PDB entry 5CW4 | X-ray diffraction, 2.54 A resolution | chains C and D of the 4 polymer chains in the assembly

# Chain C
Protein: BRCA1/BRCA2-containing complex subunit 3
From: Camponotus floridanus
UniProtKB: E2AXC7 (E2AXC7_CAMFO); numbering as in UniProt (aligned over 1-253)
Sequence (255 residues; numbered -1 to 253; the number before each row is that of its first residue; numbers below 1 keep their minus sign (Gly-1 is residue -1)):
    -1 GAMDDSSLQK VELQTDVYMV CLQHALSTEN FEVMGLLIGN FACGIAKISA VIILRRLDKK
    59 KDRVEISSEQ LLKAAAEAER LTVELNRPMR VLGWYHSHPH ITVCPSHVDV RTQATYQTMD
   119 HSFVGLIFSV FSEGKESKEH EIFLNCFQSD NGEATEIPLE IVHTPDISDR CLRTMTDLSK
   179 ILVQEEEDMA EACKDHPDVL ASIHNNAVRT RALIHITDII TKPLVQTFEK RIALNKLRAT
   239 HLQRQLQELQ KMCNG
Unresolved in the structure: -1 to 5, 55-64, 148-150, 252-253
Construct notes: expression tag (-1 to 0)
Modified / non-standard residues: Mse1 (selenomethionine); Mse17, Mse32, Mse87, Mse117, Mse173, Mse187, Mse250 (selenomethionine; parent Met)
Swiss-Prot annotation at these positions:
  - motif: His94 to Asp107 (JAMM motif)
  - binding site (Zn(2+)): His94, His96, Asp107
Reported in the primary citation:
  - catalytic residues: Glu30, Ser104
  - mutagenesis - I99R, M117A, A205D (10 fold), I212D (10 fold): decreased catalytic activity
  - mutagenesis - E30A, E183A/D186A, A205D/I212D: abolished catalytic activity
  - mutagenesis - E30A/A205D/I212D: unchanged binding to K63 linked substrate

# Chain D
Protein: Protein FAM175B
From: Camponotus floridanus
UniProtKB: E2AB17 (E2AB17_CAMFO); residue numbers follow UniProt; this construct covers 1-289
Sequence (289 residues; numbered 1 to 289; the number before each row is that of its first residue):
     1 MADSDLLVTI SGAALSLLFF ENVRSVGNQM GFLLGEALEF IVKTYTDSDN QVETVKIHIN
    61 VEAIVTCPLA DLLHDSTNHI NKEKLKDFVR DKSKQVIGWF CFRRNTTNLT LTLKDKLLHK
   121 QFASHFSGVN GCKEDFFLTC LLNASTSETS GTHKFRHVFL RHNKRGMFEP ISLKINNLGD
   181 DASRHDGSDY KPTPVRKSTR TPDSFTKLIE SLNLDVARID GLDSAMLIQK AAEHHLMSLI
   241 PKVCESDLEV AELEKQVHEL KIKIATQQLA KRLKINGENC DRISKASKD
Unresolved in the structure: 1-4, 43-54, 75-76, 164, 186-187, 197-200, 216-217, 272-289
Modified / non-standard residues: Mse1 (selenomethionine); Mse30, Mse167, Mse226, Mse237 (selenomethionine; parent Met)
Reported in the primary citation:
  - mutagenesis - N177R: abolished catalytic activity

# Interface between chain C and chain D
Contacting residue pairs (159; chain C residue first):
  Thr13(C) with Phe20(D); Val23(D); Arg24(D)
  Asp14(C) with Phe20(D)
  Tyr16(C) with Phe19(D); Phe155(D)
  Mse17(C) with Ser16(D); Leu17(D), hydrophobic; Phe20(D)
  Leu20(C) with Phe19(D), hydrophobic
  Gln21(C) with Ser16(D), hydrogen bond
  Leu24(C) with Gly12(D); Leu15(D), hydrophobic; Asn177(D)
  Ser25(C) with Asn177(D); Leu178(D), hydrogen bond (backbone-backbone)
  Thr26(C) with Asn177(D); Gly179(D)
  Glu27(C) with Lys174(D), salt bridge; Asn177(D), hydrogen bond (backbone-side chain); Asp180(D)
  Asn28(C) with Gly179(D)
  Phe129(C) with Ile175(D), hydrophobic; Asn177(D)
  Glu131(C) with Leu173(D), hydrogen bond (side chain-backbone)
  Ser135(C) with Pro170(D)
  Lys136(C) with Val158(D); Pro170(D); Ile171(D); Ser172(D), hydrogen bond
  Glu137(C) with Leu109(D); Arg156(D), salt bridge; His157(D); Val158(D)
  His138(C) with Phe155(D); Arg156(D); His157(D), hydrogen bond (backbone-backbone); Leu173(D), hydrogen bond (side chain-backbone)
  Glu139(C) with Phe155(D); Arg156(D), salt bridge
  Ile140(C) with His153(D); Lys154(D); Phe155(D), hydrogen bond (backbone-backbone)
  Phe141(C) with His153(D); Lys154(D)
  Leu142(C) with Gly151(D); Thr152(D); His153(D), hydrogen bond (backbone-backbone)
  Asn143(C) with Gly151(D); Thr152(D), hydrogen bond
  Cys144(C) with Gly151(D), hydrogen bond (backbone-backbone)
  Glu154(C) with Thr149(D), hydrogen bond
  Ile155(C) with Gly151(D)
  Pro156(C) with Thr149(D); Ser150(D); Gly151(D)
  Leu157(C) with Ser150(D), hydrogen bond (backbone-backbone); His153(D), hydrogen bond (backbone-side chain)
  Ile159(C) with Val23(D), hydrophobic; His153(D); Phe155(D), hydrophobic
  His161(C) with Arg24(D), hydrogen bond (side chain-backbone)
  Thr162(C) with Phe20(D); Arg24(D), hydrogen bond (backbone-side chain)
  Pro163(C) with Arg24(D), hydrogen bond (backbone-side chain)
  Asp164(C) with Phe20(D); Asp247(D); Leu248(D)
  Ile165(C) with Phe20(D), hydrophobic; Asp247(D), hydrogen bond (backbone-side chain)
  Asp167(C) with Ile240(D); Cys244(D)
  Leu170(C) with Ile240(D); Val243(D), hydrophobic; Cys244(D), hydrophobic
  Arg171(C) with Mse237(D); Ile240(D)
  Thr174(C) with Leu236(D); Mse237(D)
  Lys178(C) with Mse237(D)
  Leu180(C) with Leu178(D), hydrophobic
  Val181(C) with Gln229(D)
  Asn204(C) with Leu222(D)
  Arg207(C) with Mse226(D)
  Thr208(C) with Gly221(D); Leu222(D)
  Arg209(C) with Arg184(D); Asp189(D), salt bridge
  Leu211(C) with Mse226(D), hydrophobic
  Ile212(C) with Ala225(D), hydrophobic
  His213(C) with Leu178(D), hydrogen bond (side chain-backbone)
  Thr215(C) with Phe205(D)
  Asp216(C) with Lys191(D), salt bridge
  Ile217(C) with Asn177(D); Leu178(D); Asp181(D)
  Thr219(C) with Ala232(D)
  Lys220(C) with Asp203(D), salt bridge; Phe205(D)
  Pro221(C) with Ser11(D); Ala13(D)
  Leu222(C) with Leu236(D), hydrophobic
  Val223(C) with His235(D); Leu236(D), hydrophobic
  Gln224(C) with Asp203(D), hydrogen bond
  Thr225(C) with Ala13(D); Ala14(D); Leu17(D)
  Phe226(C) with Leu236(D), hydrophobic; Val243(D)
  Glu227(C) with Ser204(D), hydrogen bond; His235(D), salt bridge; Leu239(D)
  Lys228(C) with Ala63(D); Gln95(D), hydrogen bond
  Arg229(C) with Leu17(D); Phe20(D); Glu21(D), salt bridge; Arg24(D); Asp247(D), salt bridge
  Ile230(C) with Lys242(D); Val243(D), hydrophobic; Ser246(D)
  Leu232(C) with Ile64(D); Val65(D), hydrophobic; Lys92(D)
  Asn233(C) with Ser246(D), hydrogen bond; Asp247(D), hydrogen bond; Val250(D)
  Lys234(C) with Ser246(D); Glu249(D)
  Leu235(C) with Phe88(D); Val89(D); Arg90(D); Lys92(D)
  Arg236(C) with Val65(D); Thr66(D), hydrogen bond; Phe88(D); Val250(D); Glu254(D), salt bridge
  Ala237(C) with Glu249(D); Leu253(D)
  His239(C) with Asp71(D); Phe88(D)
  Leu240(C) with Val250(D); Leu253(D), hydrophobic; Glu254(D); Val257(D)
  Arg242(C) with Asp87(D), hydrogen bond (side chain-backbone); Arg90(D)
  Gln243(C) with Asp71(D), hydrogen bond
  Leu244(C) with Gln256(D); Val257(D), hydrophobic; Leu260(D), hydrophobic
  Leu247(C) with Leu260(D), hydrophobic; Lys261(D)
  Gln248(C) with Leu260(D)
  Mse250(C) with Ile264(D)
  Cys251(C) with Gln267(D)
Interface residues without a listed pair, chain C (83 interface residues in all): Glu134, Glu158, Glu185, Ile218, Ala231, Gln241
Interface residues without a listed pair, chain D (86 interface residues in all): Leu34, Glu62, Ser147, Asn176, Ile228, Glu233, Ala251, Gln268

# In short
83 residues of chain C and 86 residues of chain D are in contact, with 27 hydrogen bonds and 10 salt bridges.
Polar pairs include Glu27(C)-Lys174(D), Glu137(C)-Arg156(D) and Glu139(C)-Arg156(D). From the paper: catalytic
residues Glu30(C) and Ser104(C); I99R, M117A and A205D of chain C, among others, reduce catalytic activity; 9
substitutions were tested in all.
Chain C is BRCA1/BRCA2-containing complex subunit 3 and chain D is Protein FAM175B, both from Camponotus
floridanus; the structure, Structure of CfBRCC36-CfKIAA0157 complex (Selenium Edge), was determined by X-ray
diffraction, deposited together with 5CW3, 5CW5 and 5CW6.
